Entry 6UU8 (X-ray diffraction, 4.40 A resolution (low resolution: residue-level contacts below are approximate; hydrogen-bond / salt-bridge calls are withheld)); this record covers chains DDD and 222 of the 9 polymer chains in the assembly.

Chain DDD:
Protein: DNA-directed RNA polymerase subunit beta'
From: Escherichia coli
Notes: EC 2.7.7.6
Reference sequence: P0A8T7 (RPOC_ECOLI); residues 1-1407 here = UniProt positions 1-1407
Sequence (1407 residues; numbered 1 to 1407; the number before each row is that of its first residue):
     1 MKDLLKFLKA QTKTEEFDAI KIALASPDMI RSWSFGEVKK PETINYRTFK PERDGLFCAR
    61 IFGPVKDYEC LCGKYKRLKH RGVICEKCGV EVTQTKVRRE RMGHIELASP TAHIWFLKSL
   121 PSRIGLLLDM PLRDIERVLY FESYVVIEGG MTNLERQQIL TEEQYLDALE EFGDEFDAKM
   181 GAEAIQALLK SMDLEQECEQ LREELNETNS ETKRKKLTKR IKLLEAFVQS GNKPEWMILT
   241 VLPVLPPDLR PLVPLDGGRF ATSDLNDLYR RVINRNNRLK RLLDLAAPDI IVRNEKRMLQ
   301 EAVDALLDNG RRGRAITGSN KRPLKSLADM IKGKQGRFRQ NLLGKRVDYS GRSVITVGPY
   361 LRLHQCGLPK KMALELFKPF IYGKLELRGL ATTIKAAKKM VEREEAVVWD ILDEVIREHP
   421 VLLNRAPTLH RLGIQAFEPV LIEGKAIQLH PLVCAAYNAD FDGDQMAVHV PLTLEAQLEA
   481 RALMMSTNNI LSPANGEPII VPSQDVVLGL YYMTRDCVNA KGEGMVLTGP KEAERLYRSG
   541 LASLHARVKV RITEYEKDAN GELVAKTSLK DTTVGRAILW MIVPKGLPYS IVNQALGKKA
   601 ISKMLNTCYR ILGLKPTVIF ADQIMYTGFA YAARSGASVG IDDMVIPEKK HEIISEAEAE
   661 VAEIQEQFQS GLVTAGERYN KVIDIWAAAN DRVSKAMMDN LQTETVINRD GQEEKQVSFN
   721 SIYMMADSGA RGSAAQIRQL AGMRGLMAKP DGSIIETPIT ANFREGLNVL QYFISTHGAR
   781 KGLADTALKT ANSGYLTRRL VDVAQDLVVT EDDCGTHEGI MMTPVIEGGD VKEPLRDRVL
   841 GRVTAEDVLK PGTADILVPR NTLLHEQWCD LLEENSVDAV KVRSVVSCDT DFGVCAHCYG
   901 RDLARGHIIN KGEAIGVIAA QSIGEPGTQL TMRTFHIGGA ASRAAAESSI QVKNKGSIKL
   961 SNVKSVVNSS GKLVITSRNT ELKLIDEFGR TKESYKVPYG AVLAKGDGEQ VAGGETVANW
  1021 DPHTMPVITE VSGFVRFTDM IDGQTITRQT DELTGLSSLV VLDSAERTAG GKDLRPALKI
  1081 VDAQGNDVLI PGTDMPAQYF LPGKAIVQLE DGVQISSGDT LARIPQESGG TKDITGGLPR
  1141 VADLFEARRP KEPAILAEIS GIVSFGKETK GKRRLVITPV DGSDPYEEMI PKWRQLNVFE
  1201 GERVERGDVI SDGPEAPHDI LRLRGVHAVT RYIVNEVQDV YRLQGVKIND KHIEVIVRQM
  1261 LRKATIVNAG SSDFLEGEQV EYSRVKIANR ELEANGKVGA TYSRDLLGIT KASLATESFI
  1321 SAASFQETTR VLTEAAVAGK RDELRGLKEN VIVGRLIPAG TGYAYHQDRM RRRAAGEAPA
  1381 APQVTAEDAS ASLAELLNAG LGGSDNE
Not modelled in the structure: 1-14, 1377-1407
Swiss-Prot annotation at these positions:
  - binding site (Zn(2+)): Cys70, Cys72, Cys85, Cys88, Cys814, Cys888, Cys895, Cys898
  - binding site (Mg(2+)): Asp460, Asp462, Asp464
  - modified residue: Lys983 (N6-acetyllysine)
  - mutagenesis: Gln504 (Q504P: Resistant to antibiotics salinamide A and B), Asn690 (N690D: Resistant to antibiotics salinamide A and B), Met697 (M697V: Resistant to antibiotics salinamide A and B), Ala735 (A735T: Resistant to antibiotics salinamide A and B), Arg738 (R738C/H/P/S: Resistant to antibiotics salinamide A and B), Ala748 (A748E: Resistant to antibiotics salinamide A and B), Pro758 (P758S/T: Resistant to antibiotics salinamide A and B), Phe763 (F763C: Resistant to antibiotics salinamide A and B), Ser775 (S775A: Resistant to antibiotics salinamide A and B), Ala779 (A779T/V: Resistant to antibiotics salinamide A and B), Arg780 (R780C: Resistant to antibiotics salinamide A and B), Gly782 (G782A/C: Resistant to antibiotics salinamide A and B), 1 further mutagenesis entry in UniProt
Bound ions: Zn2+ site 1: Cys72, Cys85, Cys88; Mg2+: Asp460, Asp462 (shared with 1 residue of chain 333); Zn2+ site 2: Cys814, Cys898
Small-molecule neighbours: diphosphate (DPO): Arg731, Arg933, His936, Ile937

Chain 222:
Molecule: Synthetic DNA 50-mer (promoter template strand)
Sequence (50 nucleotides; each row starts with the number of its first residue):
     3 TCCGCGTCAG ACTCGTAGGA TTATAGCATA CGTGAGGTGG GATGTCAAGG
Not modelled in the structure: 19-22, 39-52

How chain DDD and chain 222 interact:
Pairs across the interface - 21 pairs, chain DDD then chain 222:
  Leu120(DDD) with DC5(222)
  Arg259(DDD) with DT18(222)
  Arg311(DDD) with DG6(222)
  Lys332(DDD) with DG6(222)
  Lys334(DDD) with DT9(222); DC10(222)
  Arg339(DDD) with DG8(222)
  Arg346(DDD) with DG12(222)
  Ala426(DDD) with DC10(222)
  Ala787(DDD) with DT9(222)
  Thr790(DDD) with DT9(222)
  Ala791(DDD) with DG8(222); DT9(222)
  Gly794(DDD) with DT9(222)
  Arg798(DDD) with DG8(222)
  Gln1326(DDD) with DC7(222)
  Glu1327(DDD) with DG6(222); DC7(222)
  Thr1328(DDD) with DC7(222)
  Arg1330(DDD) with DC5(222); DG6(222)
Interface residues without a listed pair, chain DDD (21 interface residues in all): Asn320, Arg352, Tyr795, Thr1329
Interface residues without a listed pair, chain 222 (9 interface residues in all): DA11

In short:
Chain DDD and chain 222 form an interface of 21 and 9 residues respectively. Ligands of chain DDD:
diphosphate. The Zn2+ site 1 is built by Cys72(DDD), Cys85(DDD) and Cys88(DDD). From UniProt: 8 Zn2+-binding
residues, 3 Mg2+-binding residues and 13 mutagenesis sites on chain DDD.
Here chain DDD is DNA-directed RNA polymerase subunit beta' (Escherichia coli) and chain 222 is Synthetic DNA
50-mer (promoter template strand). Entry 6UU8 (E. coli mutant sigma-S transcription initiation complex with a
7-nt RNA ("Fresh" mutant crystal soaked with ...) was determined by X-ray diffraction, deposited together with
6UTV, 6UTW, 6UTX, 6UTY, 6UTZ, 6UU0 and 11 further entries.
